Entry 2YG0 (X-ray diffraction, 1.80 A resolution); this record covers chain A.

== Chain A ==
Name: Carbohydrate binding family 6
Source organism: Clostridium thermocellum
Notes: fragment: carbohydrate binding domain, residues 740-883
UniProtKB: D1NNT8 (D1NNT8_CLOTM); residues 2-145 here correspond to UniProt positions 740-883 (UniProt number = residue number + 738)
Amino-acid sequence (155 residues; each row starts with the number of its first residue; numbers below 1 keep their minus sign (Met-1 is residue -1)):
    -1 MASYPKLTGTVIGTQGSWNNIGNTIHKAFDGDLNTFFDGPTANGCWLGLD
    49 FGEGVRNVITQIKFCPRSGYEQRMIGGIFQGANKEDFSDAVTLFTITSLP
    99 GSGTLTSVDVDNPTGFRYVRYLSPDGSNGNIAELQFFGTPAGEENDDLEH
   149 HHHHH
Not modelled in the structure: -1 to 1, 141-153
Construct notes: expression tag (-1 to 1, 146-153)
Metal / ion sites: Ca2+: Lys25, Asp28, Asp30, Thr33, Ala130, Glu131
Reported in the primary citation:
  - binding site for alpha-D-galactopyranose: Trp16, Asp36, Arg65, Tyr68, Arg71
  - specificity-determining residues: Asp36

== In short ==
Lys25, Asp28, Asp30, Thr33, Ala130 and Glu131 coordinate Ca2+. The paper reports a binding site for
alpha-D-galactopyranose at Trp16, Asp36 and Arg65 among others; the specificity determinant Asp36.
Chain A is Carbohydrate binding family 6 (Clostridium thermocellum); the structure, CBM62 from clostridium
thermocellum XYL5A, was determined by X-ray diffraction (same publication as 2YB7, 2YFU and 2YFZ).
